PDB entry 8T4D | electron microscopy, 3.10 A resolution | chains C and B of the 18 polymer chains in the assembly

[Chain C]
Protein: RM20A3 heavy chain Fv
From: Macaca mulatta
Chain sequence (125 residues; numbered 1 to 113 plus 12 insertion-coded residues; the number before each row is that of its first residue; a row labelled like 82A-82C holds insertion residues (82A, then the next letters in order)):
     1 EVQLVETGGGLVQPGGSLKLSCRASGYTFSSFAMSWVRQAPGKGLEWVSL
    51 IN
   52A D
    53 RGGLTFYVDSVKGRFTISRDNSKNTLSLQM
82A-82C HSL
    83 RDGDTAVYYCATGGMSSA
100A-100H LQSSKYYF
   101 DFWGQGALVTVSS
Disordered / not traced: 112-113
Disulfides: Cys-22/Cys-92

[Chain B]
Protein: MD65 N332-GT5 SOSIP gp41
From: Human immunodeficiency virus 1
Chain sequence (153 residues; numbered 512 to 664; the number before each row is that of its first residue):
   512 AAGIGASSDGFLGAAGSTMGAASMTLTVQARNLLSGIVQQQSNLLRAPEP
   562 QQHLLKDTHWGIKQLQARVLAVEHYLRDQQLLGIWGCSGKLICCTNVPWN
   612 SSWSNRNLSEIWDNMTWLQWDKEISNYTQIIYGLLEESQNQQEKNEQDLL
   662 ALD
Disordered / not traced: 512-520, 547-571
Disulfides: Cys-598/Cys-604
Covalently attached groups: N-acetylglucosamine (NAG) linked to Asn-611

[Interface between chain C and chain B]
Contacting residue pairs - 4 pairs, chain C then chain B:
  Leu-100A(C) / Leu-619(B)
  Leu-100A(C) / Trp-623(B)
  Gln-100B(C) / Leu-619(B)
  Ser-100C(C) / Leu-619(B)
Also at the interface, not in a pair above, chain C (4 interface residues in all): Ala-100
Also at the interface, not in a pair above, chain B (4 interface residues in all): Gly-531, Ser-534

[Overview]
Chain C and chain B each contribute 4 residues to their interface. Covalently linked N-acetylglucosamine: at
Asn-611(B).
Here chain C is RM20A3 heavy chain Fv (Macaca mulatta) and chain B is MD65 N332-GT5 SOSIP gp41 (Human
immunodeficiency virus 1). Entry 8T4D (MD65 N332-GT5 SOSIP in complex with RM_N332_08 Fab and RM20A3 Fab) was
determined by electron microscopy together with 8T49, 8T4B, 8T4K and 8T4L from the same study.
